Entry 7FLB (X-ray diffraction, 1.57 A resolution); this record covers chains A and B.

# Chain A
Name: Pre-mRNA-splicing factor 8
Source organism: Saccharomyces cerevisiae S288C
UniProtKB: P33334 (PRP8_YEAST); residue numbers follow UniProt; this construct covers 1836-2090
Sequence (258 residues; each row starts with the number of its first residue):
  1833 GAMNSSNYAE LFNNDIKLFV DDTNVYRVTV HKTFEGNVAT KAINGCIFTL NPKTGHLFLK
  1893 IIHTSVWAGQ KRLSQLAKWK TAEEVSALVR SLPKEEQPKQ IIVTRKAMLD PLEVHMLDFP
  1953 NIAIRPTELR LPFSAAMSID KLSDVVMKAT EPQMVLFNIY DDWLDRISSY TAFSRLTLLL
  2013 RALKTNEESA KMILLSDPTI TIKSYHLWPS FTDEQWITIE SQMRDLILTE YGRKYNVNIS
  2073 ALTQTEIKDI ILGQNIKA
Unresolved in the structure: 2070-2090
Differences from the reference sequence: expression tag (1833-1835)
Curated features (UniProtKB/Swiss-Prot):
  - mutagenesis: Asp1853 (D1853A: Alters protein folding. Severely impaired growth. Strongly reduced growth at 35 degrees Celsius; when associated with A-1854; D1853N: Reduced growth at 30 degrees Celsius ...), Asp1854 (D1854A: Reduced growth at 30 degrees Celsius. Strongly reduced growth at 16 degrees Celsius. Strongly reduced growth at 35 degrees Celsius; when associated with A-1853 ...), Thr1855 (T1855A: Reduced growth at 30 degrees Celsius. Strongly reduced growth at 16 degrees Celsius), Thr1936 (T1936A: Reduced growth at 30 degrees Celsius. Strongly reduced growth at 16 degrees Celsius), Arg1937 (R1937K: Severely impaired growth. Reduced growth at 30 degrees Celsius. Strongly reduced growth at 16 degrees Celsius)

# Chain B
Name: A1 cistron-splicing factor AAR2
Source organism: Saccharomyces cerevisiae S288C
UniProtKB: P32357 (AAR2_YEAST); aligned to UniProt positions 1-317 over residues 1-317
Sequence (308 residues; each row starts with the number of its first residue; note: 13 numbers in that range are skipped by the numbering (no residue carries them; nothing is unmodelled there); numbers below 1 keep their minus sign (Gly-3 is residue -3)):
    -3 GAMAMNTVPF TSAPIEVTIG IDQYSFNVKE NQPFHGIKDI PIGHVHVIHF QHADNSSMRY
    57 GYWFDCRMGN FYIQYDPKDG LYKMMEERDG AKFENIVHNF KERQMMVSYP KIDEDDTWYN
   117 LTEFVQMDKI RKIVRKDENQ FSYVDSSMTT VQENEL
   166 SSSSSDPAHS LNYTVINFKS REAIRPGHEM EDFLDKSYYL NTVMLQGIFK NSSNYFGELQ
   226 FAFLNAMFFG NYGSSLQWHA MIELICSSAT VPKHMLDKLD EILYYQIKTL PEQYSDILLN
   286 ERVWNICLYS SFQKNSLHNT EKIMENKYPE LL
Unresolved in the structure: -3 to 0, 166-169
Differences from the reference sequence: expression tag (-3 to 0); conflict Ser166 (Leu153 in P32357), Ser167 (Lys154 in P32357), Ser170 (Asp in P32357)
Ligand contacts: 4-(difluoromethyl)benzoic acid (VKF): Pro5, Phe6, Thr7, Tyr68, Ile69, Glu83, Lys88, Phe89, Ile92, Phe96
Curated features (UniProtKB/Swiss-Prot):
  - region: Leu261 to Ile282 (Leucine-zipper)
  - modified residue: Ser253 (Phosphoserine), Thr274 (Phosphothreonine)

# Interface between chain A and chain B
Residue-residue contacts - 17 pairs, chain A then chain B:
  Gln1907(A) with Met195(B); Leu199(B)
  Leu1908(A) with Met195(B), hydrophobic
  Trp1911(A) with Glu194(B); Met195(B); Phe198(B), hydrophobic
  Asp1942(A) with Lys184(B), salt bridge; Phe198(B)
  Glu1945(A) with Lys184(B), salt bridge
  Val1946(A) with Ile189(B), hydrophobic; Glu194(B); Phe198(B), hydrophobic
  His1947(A) with Glu194(B), salt bridge
  Leu1949(A) with Lys184(B); Ser185(B); Arg186(B)
  Asp1950(A) with Arg186(B), salt bridge

# In short
Chain A and chain B form an interface of 9 and 8 residues respectively; the contacts include 4 salt bridges.
Among the polar pairs are Asp1942(A)-Lys184(B), Glu1945(A)-Lys184(B) and His1947(A)-Glu194(B). Ligands of
chain B: 4-(difluoromethyl)benzoic acid. Curated annotation (UniProt) lists 5 mutagenesis sites on chain A.
Here chain A is Pre-mRNA-splicing factor 8 and chain B is A1 cistron-splicing factor AAR2, both from
Saccharomyces cerevisiae S288C. Entry 7FLB (PanDDA analysis group deposition -- Aar2/RNaseH in complex with
fragment P05A10 from the F2X-Universal Library) was determined by X-ray diffraction (same publication as 5ST0,
5ST1, 5ST2, 5ST3, 5ST4, 5ST5 and 248 further entries).
